8RVL - chains D and E of the 34 polymer chains in the assembly; structure by electron microscopy, 2.14 A resolution.

== Chain D ==
Protein: Proteasome subunit alpha type-4
Organism: Saccharomyces cerevisiae
Reference sequence: P40303 (PSA4_YEAST); residues 1-254 here = UniProt positions 1-254
Chain sequence (254 residues; each row starts with the number of its first residue):
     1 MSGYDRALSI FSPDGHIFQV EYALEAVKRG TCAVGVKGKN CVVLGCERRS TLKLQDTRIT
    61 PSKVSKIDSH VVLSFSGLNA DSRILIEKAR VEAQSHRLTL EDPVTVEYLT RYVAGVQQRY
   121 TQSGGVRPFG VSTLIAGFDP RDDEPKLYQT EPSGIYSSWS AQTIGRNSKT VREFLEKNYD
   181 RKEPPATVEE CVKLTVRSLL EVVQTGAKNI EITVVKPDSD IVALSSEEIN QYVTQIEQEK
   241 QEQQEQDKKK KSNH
Unresolved in the structure: 241-254
UniProt features mapped onto this chain:
  - modified residue: Thr60 (Phosphothreonine)

== Chain E ==
Protein: Proteasome subunit alpha type-5
Organism: Saccharomyces cerevisiae
Reference sequence: P32379 (PSA5_YEAST); residues 1-260 here = UniProt positions 1-260
Chain sequence (260 residues; each row starts with the number of its first residue):
     1 MFLTRSEYDR GVSTFSPEGR LFQVEYSLEA IKLGSTAIGI ATKEGVVLGV EKRATSPLLE
    61 SDSIEKIVEI DRHIGCAMSG LTADARSMIE HARTAAVTHN LYYDEDINVE SLTQSVCDLA
   121 LRFGEGASGE ERLMSRPFGV ALLIAGHDAD DGYQLFHAEP SGTFYRYNAK AIGSGSEGAQ
   181 AELLNEWHSS LTLKEAELLV LKILKQVMEE KLDENNAQLS CITKQDGFKI YDNEKTAELI
   241 KELKEKEAAE SPEEADVEMS
Unresolved in the structure: 248-260

== Chain D / chain E interface ==
Contacting residue pairs (52):
  Ser2(D) with Arg10(E), hydrogen bond (backbone-side chain)
  Gly3(D) with Arg10(E)
  Tyr4(D) with Asp9(E), hydrogen bond; Arg10(E)
  Ser9(D) with Ser135(E); Arg136(E)
  Ile10(D) with Arg10(E); Gln23(E)
  Phe11(D) with Gln23(E), hydrogen bond (backbone-side chain); Tyr26(E), hydrophobic; Ser27(E); Ala30(E), hydrophobic; Arg136(E); Pro137(E)
  Ser12(D) with Tyr26(E)
  Pro13(D) with Tyr26(E), hydrophobic; Glu29(E)
  Asp14(D) with Glu29(E); Leu33(E)
  Gly15(D) with Tyr26(E); Ala30(E); Leu33(E)
  His16(D) with Leu33(E)
  Ile17(D) with Arg136(E)
  Lys37(D) with Glu60(E), salt bridge
  Arg111(D) with Arg86(E)
  Ala114(D) with Arg86(E)
  Gln118(D) with Ala83(E); Arg86(E), hydrogen bond
  Gly154(D) with Arg86(E), hydrogen bond (backbone-side chain)
  Ile155(D) with Thr82(E)
  Tyr156(D) with Arg86(E)
  Ser158(D) with Leu59(E); Glu60(E), hydrogen bond (backbone-backbone); Ser63(E)
  Trp159(D) with Ser56(E); Leu58(E); Leu59(E); Glu60(E)
  Ser160(D) with Leu58(E), hydrogen bond (side chain-backbone); Glu60(E)
  Ala161(D) with Leu58(E)
  Leu175(D) with Leu58(E), hydrophobic
  Glu176(D) with Ser56(E), hydrogen bond; Pro57(E); Leu58(E)
  Tyr179(D) with Leu58(E), hydrophobic
  Arg181(D) with Pro57(E), hydrogen bond (side chain-backbone); Leu58(E); Leu59(E), hydrogen bond (side chain-backbone); Glu60(E), salt bridge; Ser61(E)
Other interface residues (no listed pair), chain D (32 interface residues in all): Leu8, Gly115, Gln122, Ser157, Arg172
Other interface residues (no listed pair), chain E (25 interface residues in all): Thr55, Leu81, Asp84, Gly139

== Overview ==
32 residues of chain D and 25 residues of chain E are in contact; the contacts include 10 hydrogen bonds and 2
salt bridges. Among the polar pairs are Lys37(D)-Glu60(E), Arg181(D)-Glu60(E) and Ser2(D)-Arg10(E).
Chain D is Proteasome subunit alpha type-4 and chain E is Proteasome subunit alpha type-5, both from
Saccharomyces cerevisiae; the structure, Proteasomal late precursor complex from pre1-1, was determined by
electron microscopy, deposited together with 8RVO, 8RVP, 8RVQ and 9GBK.
